Entry 6HBL (electron microscopy, 3.70 A resolution); this record covers chains s and f of the 45 polymer chains in the assembly.

[Chain s]
Protein: Echovirus 18 capsid protein 3
Organism: Echovirus E18
UniProt: Q8V635 (Q8V635_9ENTO); residues 3001-3239 here correspond to UniProt positions 330-568 (UniProt number = residue number - 2671)
Chain sequence (239 residues; each row starts with the number of its first residue):
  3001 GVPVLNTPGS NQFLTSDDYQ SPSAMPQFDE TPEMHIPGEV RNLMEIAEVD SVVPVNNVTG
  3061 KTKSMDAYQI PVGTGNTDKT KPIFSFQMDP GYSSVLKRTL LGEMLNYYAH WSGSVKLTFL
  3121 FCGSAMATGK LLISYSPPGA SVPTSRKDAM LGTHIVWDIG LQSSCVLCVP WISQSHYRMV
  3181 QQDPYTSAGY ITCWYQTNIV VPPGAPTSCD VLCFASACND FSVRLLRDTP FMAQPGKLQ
Not modelled in the structure: 3074-3077, 3176-3186, 3234-3239
Cystine bridges: Cys3168-Cys3218

[Chain f]
Protein: Echovirus 18 capsid protein 2
Organism: Echovirus E18
UniProt: Q8V635 (Q8V635_9ENTO); residues 2001-2260 here correspond to UniProt positions 70-329 (UniProt number = residue number - 1931)
Chain sequence (260 residues; numbered 2001 to 2260; the number before each row is that of its first residue):
  2001 SPSAEECGYS DRVRSMTLGN STITTQESAN VVVGYGEWPS YLSDREATAE DQPTQPDVAT
  2061 CRFYTLESVQ WEKTSPGWWW KFPEALKNMG LFGQNMHYHY LGRAGYTIHV QCNASKFHQG
  2121 CLLVVCVPEA EMGCADTDTT FPATELTTED TPHVFTSDSI TGKKVQAAVC NAGMGVGVGN
  2181 LTIFPHQWIN LRTNNSATIV IPYINSVPMD NMFRHYNFTL MIIPFAPLNF TDGATAYVPI
  2241 TVTIAPMYAE YNGLRLASTQ
Not modelled in the structure: 2001-2012, 2027-2029, 2044-2047, 2258-2260

[Interface between chain s and chain f]
Residue-residue contacts (58; chain s residue first):
  Lys3079(s) with Ser2068(f), hydrogen bond
  Thr3128(s) with Asn2113(f)
  Lys3130(s) with Gln2111(f); Asn2113(f); Thr2241(f)
  Arg3146(s) with Thr2065(f), hydrogen bond (side chain-backbone); Leu2066(f); Glu2067(f)
  Met3150(s) with Arg2062(f), hydrogen bond (backbone-side chain); Tyr2064(f), hydrophobic; Thr2065(f); Met2089(f), hydrophobic
  Leu3151(s) with Arg2062(f); Met2089(f); Gly2090(f)
  Gly3152(s) with Asn2020(f); Arg2062(f), hydrogen bond (backbone-side chain)
  Thr3153(s) with Asn2020(f)
  His3154(s) with Asn2020(f), hydrogen bond (backbone-backbone); Ser2021(f); Thr2022(f); Arg2062(f), hydrogen bond
  Ile3155(s) with Thr2022(f)
  Val3156(s) with Thr2022(f), hydrogen bond (backbone-backbone); Ile2023(f); Thr2024(f); Thr2065(f)
  Asp3158(s) with Thr2024(f)
  Leu3161(s) with Val2013(f), hydrophobic; Thr2024(f); Thr2025(f); Gln2026(f)
  Gln3162(s) with Thr2024(f), hydrogen bond
  Gln3196(s) with Thr2065(f); Leu2066(f), hydrogen bond (side chain-backbone); Ser2068(f), hydrogen bond (backbone-side chain); Thr2241(f)
  Thr3197(s) with Ser2068(f); Asn2113(f), hydrogen bond; Pro2239(f); Thr2241(f)
  Asn3198(s) with Gln2070(f); Tyr2237(f), hydrogen bond
  Ile3199(s) with Thr2235(f)
  Val3200(s) with Asn2113(f); Ala2114(f), hydrophobic; Ser2115(f); His2118(f); Thr2235(f); Pro2239(f)
  Val3201(s) with Ala2234(f); Thr2235(f), hydrogen bond (backbone-backbone)
  Pro3202(s) with Ser2115(f); Phe2117(f), hydrophobic
  Pro3203(s) with Phe2117(f); Thr2231(f); Gly2233(f); Ala2234(f)
Other interface residues (no listed pair), chain s (26 interface residues in all): Met3126, Gly3129, Lys3147, Trp3157
Other interface residues (no listed pair), chain f (33 interface residues in all): Phe2063, Asn2088, Lys2116

[In short]
The interface between chain s and chain f involves 26 residues on one side and 33 on the other, with 13
hydrogen bonds. Polar pairs include Lys3079(s)-Ser2068(f), Arg3146(s)-Thr2065(f) and Met3150(s)-Arg2062(f).
Chain s is Echovirus 18 capsid protein 3 and chain f is Echovirus 18 capsid protein 2, both from Echovirus
E18; the structure, Echovirus 18 Open particle without three pentamers, was determined by electron microscopy,
deposited together with 6HBG, 6HBH, 6HBJ, 6HBK and 6HHT.
